PDB entry 9M4F | electron microscopy, 2.82 A resolution | chains 3 and L of the 25 polymer chains in the assembly

Chain 3:
Name: light-harvesting protein XLH3
Organism: Tribonema minus
Chain sequence (205 residues; row label = number of the first residue in the row):
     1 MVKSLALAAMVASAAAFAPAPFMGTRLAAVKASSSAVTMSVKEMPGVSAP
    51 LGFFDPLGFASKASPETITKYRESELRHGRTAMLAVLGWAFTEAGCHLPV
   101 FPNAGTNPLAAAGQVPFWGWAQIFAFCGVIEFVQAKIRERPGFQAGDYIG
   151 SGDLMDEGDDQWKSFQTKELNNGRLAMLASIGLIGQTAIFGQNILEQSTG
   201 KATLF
Disordered / not traced: 1-40, 199-205
Bound ions: chlorophyll a Mg (7 sites), coordinated by Glu75, His78, Gln122, Glu131, Glu169, Asn172, Gln186
Small-molecule neighbours:
  - A1L1G ((1R,3S)-6-[(3E,5E,7E,9E,11E,13E,15Z,17E)-16-(hydroxymethyl)-3,7,12-trimethyl-18-[(1S,4S,6R)-2,2,6-trimethyl-4-oxidanyl-7-oxabicyclo[4.1.0]heptan-1-yl]octadeca-1,3,5,7,9,11,13,15,17-nonaenylidene]-1,5,5-trimethyl-cyclohexane-1,3-diol): Met83, Leu84, Val86, Leu87, Asn172, Leu175, Ala176, Ala179, Gly182, Leu183, Gln186, Ile194, Ser198
  - chlorophyll a (CLA), molecule 1: Val41, Met44, Pro45, Gly46, Val47, Gly52, Phe53, Phe54, Asp55, Phe59, Ala60, Tyr71, Arg72, Ser74, Glu75, His78, Arg174, Met177, Leu178, Ile181
  - chlorophyll a (CLA), molecule 2: Ser48, Pro50, Ser164, Thr167, Lys168, Asn171, Asn172, Leu175
  - chlorophyll a (CLA), molecule 3: Lys70, Glu73, Ser74, Arg77, His78, Thr81, Phe124, Cys127, Gly128, Glu131, Arg138
  - chlorophyll a (CLA), molecule 4: Tyr71, Ser74, His78, Ile181
  - chlorophyll a (CLA), molecule 5: Arg80, Met83, Leu84, Phe126, Ile130, Gly146, Asp147, Tyr148, Ile149, Ser151, Trp162, Phe165, Gln166, Lys168, Glu169, Asn172
  - chlorophyll a (CLA), molecule 6: Thr81, Leu84, Ala85, Leu87, Gly88, Phe91, Thr92, Cys96, His97, Leu98, Phe101, Ala104, Ala111, Ala112, Val115, Trp120
  - chlorophyll a (CLA), molecule 7: Val115, Pro116, Gly119, Trp120, Gln122, Ile123
  - chlorophyll a (CLA), molecule 8: Ala125, Val129, Phe132, Lys136
  - chlorophyll a (CLA), molecule 9: Ile130, Val133, Gln134, Tyr148, Gln161, Trp162, Phe165
  - chlorophyll a (CLA), molecule 10: Phe165, Lys168, Asn172, Leu175
  - chlorophyll a (CLA), molecule 11: Leu175, Leu178, Ala179, Ile181, Gly182, Gly185, Gln186, Phe190, Ser198
  - Diadinoxanthin (DD6; (3S,3'R,5R,6S,7cis)-7',8'-didehydro-5,6-dihydro-5,6-epoxy-beta,beta-carotene-3,3'-diol), molecule 1: Ala49, Leu51, Asn171, Arg174, Leu175, Leu178, Ile189
  - Diadinoxanthin (DD6), molecule 2: Phe54, Asp55, Pro56, Leu57, Phe59, His78, Thr81, Ala82, Ala85, Trp89, Pro108, Leu109, Ala112, Trp120, Met177, Leu178, Ser180, Ile181, Ile184
  - Diadinoxanthin (DD6), molecule 3: Arg77, Arg80, Thr81, Leu84, Val100, Phe101, Ile123, Phe126, Cys127, Ile130, Gln134, Tyr148

Chain L:
Name: PsaL
Organism: Tribonema minus
Chain sequence (149 residues; each row starts with the number of its first residue):
     1 MANFIKPYNNDPFVGHLSTPVTTSAATKAFLGNLPAYRAGLSPLLRGLEV
    51 GMAHGYLLVGPFDKLGPLRNSEIALLSGFLSAVGLITILTLCLTIYGKVS
   101 FQESTKNSSQLTNKDLLTEDGWSQFTSGFLVGAFGGAGFAYLTLLNLAL
Disordered / not traced: 1, 104-112, 148-149
Bound ions: chlorophyll a Mg site 1 near Glu49 (its only coordinating residue here); chlorophyll a Mg site 2 near His54 (its only coordinating residue here)
Small-molecule neighbours:
  - beta-carotene (BCR), molecule 1: Val50, His54, Leu89, Cys92, Leu93, Ile95, Tyr96, Phe125, Phe129
  - beta-carotene (BCR), molecule 2: Met52, Ala53, Tyr56, Leu57, Val131, Gly135, Gly136, Phe139
  - beta-carotene (BCR), molecule 3: Phe62, Ser81, Gly84, Leu85, Ile88
  - chlorophyll a (CLA), molecule 1: Ile5, Leu17, Thr19, Pro20, Val21
  - chlorophyll a (CLA), molecule 2: His16, Leu17, Thr19, Val21, Thr22, Thr27, Phe30, Leu31
  - chlorophyll a (CLA), molecule 3: Pro20, Val21, Ser24, Ala26, Thr27, Phe30
  - chlorophyll a (CLA), molecule 4: Val21, Phe30, Leu34, Pro35, Ala36, Glu49, Val50, Ala53, His54, Leu57
  - chlorophyll a (CLA), molecule 5: Phe30, Asn33, Leu34, Arg38, Leu41, Leu45, Glu49, Met52, Ala53
  - chlorophyll a (CLA), molecule 6: His54, Leu58, Leu85, Leu89
  - chlorophyll a (CLA), molecule 7: Tyr56, Leu57, Gly60, Pro61, Asp63, Lys64, Leu65, Thr143, Leu144, Leu147
  - chlorophyll a (CLA), molecule 8: Leu58, Pro61, Phe62, Leu65, Gly66, Pro67, Arg69, Leu85
  - chlorophyll a (CLA), molecule 9: Phe62, Gly66, Pro67, Leu68, Ser77, Leu80, Ser81, Gly84, Thr87, Ile88
  - chlorophyll a (CLA), molecule 10: Leu76, Phe79, Tyr141
  - chlorophyll a (CLA), molecule 11: Ile88, Tyr96, Ser100
  - chlorophyll a (CLA), molecule 12: Ile88, Leu91, Cys92, Ile95
  - Diadinoxanthin (DD6; (3S,3'R,5R,6S,7cis)-7',8'-didehydro-5,6-dihydro-5,6-epoxy-beta,beta-carotene-3,3'-diol): Leu76, Leu80, Val131

How chain 3 and chain L interact:
Contacting residue pairs (24; chain 3 residue first):
  Lys136(3) with Asn33(L)
  Ile137(3) with Ala25(L); Ala26(L), hydrophobic; Ala29(L), hydrophobic
  Tyr148(3) with Ala26(L), hydrogen bond (backbone-backbone)
  Ile149(3) with Ser24(L); Ala25(L)
  Gly150(3) with Ala25(L)
  Asp153(3) with Lys6(L), hydrogen bond (backbone-side chain)
  Leu154(3) with Asn3(L); Phe4(L); Lys6(L); Ser18(L); Thr19(L); Pro20(L), hydrophobic; Thr23(L); Ser24(L)
  Met155(3) with Asn3(L); Phe4(L), hydrophobic; Lys6(L)
  Asp156(3) with Asn3(L), hydrogen bond (backbone-backbone); Lys6(L)
  Asp159(3) with Ala2(L), hydrogen bond (side chain-backbone)
  Trp162(3) with Phe4(L), hydrophobic
Also at the interface, not in a pair above, chain 3 (14 interface residues in all): Arg140, Ser151, Gln161
Also at the interface, not in a pair above, chain L (15 interface residues in all): Ile5, Lys28

In short:
The interface between chain 3 and chain L involves 14 residues on one side and 15 on the other, with 4
hydrogen bonds. Polar pairs include Asp153(3)-Lys6(L), Asp159(3)-Ala2(L) and Tyr148(3)-Ala26(L). 2 chlorophyll
a molecules are bound between chain 3 and chain L.
Here chain 3 is light-harvesting protein XLH3 and chain L is PsaL, both from Tribonema minus. Entry 9M4F
(Photosystem I from the eukaryotic filamentous algae) was determined by electron microscopy.
